2ZHH - chain A; structure by X-ray diffraction, 3.20 A resolution.

# Chain A
Molecule: Redox-sensitive transcriptional activator soxR
Source organism: Escherichia coli
UniProt: P0ACS2 (SOXR_ECOLI); residue numbers follow UniProt; this construct covers 1-154
Amino-acid sequence (154 residues; each row starts with the number of its first residue):
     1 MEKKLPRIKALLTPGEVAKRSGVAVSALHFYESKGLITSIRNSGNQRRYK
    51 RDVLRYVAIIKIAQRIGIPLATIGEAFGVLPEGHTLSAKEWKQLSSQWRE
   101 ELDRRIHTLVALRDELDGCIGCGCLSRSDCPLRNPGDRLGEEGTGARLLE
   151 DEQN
Unresolved in the structure: 1-9, 80-84, 135-154
Metal / ion sites: 2Fe-2S cluster Fe: Cys119, Cys122, Cys124, Cys130
Small-molecule neighbours: 2Fe-2S cluster (FES): Cys119, Cys122, Gly123, Cys124, Leu125, Cys130, Pro131
UniProt features mapped onto this chain:
  - DNA-binding region: Pro14 to Ser33 (H-T-H motif)
  - region: Cys119 to Cys130 (Might be part of a sensor region)
  - binding site ([2Fe-2S] cluster): Cys119, Cys122, Cys124, Cys130
  - natural variant: Arg20 (R20C: In soxR102)
From the paper describing this entry:
  - 2Fe-2S cluster coordination: Cys119, Cys122, Cys124, Cys130
  - specificity-determining residues: Ser26, Phe30 (proposed by the authors, not directly observed)
  - mutagenesis - L94P, S95P: decreased signaling (citing earlier work)
  - mutagenesis - R20C: increased signaling (citing earlier work)

# In short
Chain A binds 2Fe-2S cluster. The 2Fe-2S cluster Fe site is built by Cys119, Cys122, Cys124 and Cys130.
Curated annotation (UniProt) lists 4 [2Fe-2S] cluster-binding residues. From the paper: L94P and S95P reduce
signaling; 2Fe-2S cluster coordination by Cys119, Cys122 and Cys124 among others.
Chain A is Redox-sensitive transcriptional activator soxR (Escherichia coli); the structure, Crystal structure
of SoxR, was determined by X-ray diffraction together with 2ZHG from the same study.
